4AU3 - chains E and F of the 5 polymer chains in the assembly; structure by X-ray diffraction, 2.78 A resolution.

# Chain E (and F)
Protein: 18ER collagen model peptide 15-R8
Notes: chain F of this document is another copy of the same molecule, construct and numbering; everything in this record applies to it too
Reference sequence: Q96A83 (EMID2_HUMAN); residues 1-18 here correspond to UniProt positions 307-324 (UniProt number = residue number + 306)
Chain sequence (20 residues; row label = number of the first residue in the row; numbering starts at 0):
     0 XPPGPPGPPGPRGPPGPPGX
Unresolved in the structure: 0-1, 17-19 (chain F: 0-1, 18-19)
Modified / non-standard residues: ACE (acetyl group) at position 0; NH2 (amino group) at position 19
Differences from the reference sequence: expression tag (0, 19)

# How chain E and chain F interact
Contacting residue pairs (30; chain E residue first):
  Pro-2(E) / Pro-2(F)
  Gly-3(E) / Pro-2(F)  hydrogen bond (backbone-backbone)
  Gly-3(E) / Gly-3(F)
  Gly-3(E) / Pro-4(F)
  Pro-4(E) / Gly-3(F)
  Pro-4(E) / Pro-4(F)
  Pro-4(E) / Pro-5(F)
  Pro-4(E) / Gly-6(F)  hydrogen bond (backbone-backbone)
  Gly-6(E) / Gly-6(F)
  Gly-6(E) / Pro-7(F)
  Pro-7(E) / Gly-6(F)
  Pro-7(E) / Pro-7(F)
  Pro-7(E) / Pro-8(F)
  Pro-7(E) / Gly-9(F)  hydrogen bond (backbone-backbone)
  Pro-8(E) / Gly-9(F)
  Gly-9(E) / Gly-9(F)
  Gly-9(E) / Pro-10(F)
  Pro-10(E) / Arg-11(F)
  Pro-10(E) / Gly-12(F)  hydrogen bond (backbone-backbone)
  Arg-11(E) / Arg-11(F)  hydrogen bond (backbone-side chain)
  Gly-12(E) / Arg-11(F)
  Gly-12(E) / Gly-12(F)
  Gly-12(E) / Pro-13(F)
  Pro-13(E) / Gly-12(F)
  Pro-13(E) / Pro-14(F)
  Pro-13(E) / Gly-15(F)  hydrogen bond (backbone-backbone)
  Pro-14(E) / Gly-15(F)
  Gly-15(E) / Gly-15(F)
  Gly-15(E) / Pro-16(F)
  Pro-16(E) / Pro-17(F)
Interface residues without a listed pair, chain E (15 interface residues in all): Pro-5

# Overview
Chain E and chain F form an interface of 15 and 16 residues respectively, with 6 hydrogen bonds. Polar
contacts include Arg-11(E)/Arg-11(F), Gly-3(E)/Pro-2(F) and Pro-4(E)/Gly-6(F).
Chain E and chain F are both 18ER collagen model peptide 15-R8; the structure, Crystal Structure of a
Hsp47-collagen complex, was determined by X-ray diffraction, deposited together with 3ZHA, 4AU2, 4AU4 and
4AXY.
